PDB entry 2GJN | X-ray diffraction, 2.30 A resolution | chain A

[Chain A]
Name: hypothetical protein PA1024
Source organism: Pseudomonas aeruginosa PAO1
Notes: EC 1.13.11.32
Reference sequence: Q9I4V0 (Q9I4V0_PSEAE); residue numbers follow UniProt; this construct covers 1-328
Chain sequence (328 residues; each row starts with the number of its first residue):
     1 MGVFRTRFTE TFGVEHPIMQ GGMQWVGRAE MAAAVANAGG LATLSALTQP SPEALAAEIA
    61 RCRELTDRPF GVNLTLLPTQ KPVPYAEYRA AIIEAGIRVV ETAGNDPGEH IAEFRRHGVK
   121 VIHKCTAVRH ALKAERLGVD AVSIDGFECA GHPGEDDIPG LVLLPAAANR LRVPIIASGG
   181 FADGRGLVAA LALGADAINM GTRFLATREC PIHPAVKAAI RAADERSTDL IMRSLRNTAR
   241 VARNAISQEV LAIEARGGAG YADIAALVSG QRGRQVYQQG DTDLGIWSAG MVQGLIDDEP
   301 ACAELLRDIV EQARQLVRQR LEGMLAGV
Not modelled in the structure: 1-2, 327-328
Curated features (UniProtKB/Swiss-Prot):
  - binding site (FMN): Gly-22 to Gln-24, Thr-75, Lys-124, Ala-150, Ser-178 to Gly-180, Gly-201, Thr-202
Residues lining bound ligands:
  - FMN (flavin mononucleotide): Gly-21, Gly-22, Met-23, Gln-24, Val-26, Asn-73, Thr-75, Ala-103, Lys-124, Asp-145, Glu-148, Cys-149, Ala-150, Ser-178, Gly-179, Gly-180, Phe-181, Asn-199, Met-200, Gly-201, Thr-202, Leu-205, Tyr-277, Ser-288, Ala-289, Gly-290, Val-292
  - 2-nitropropane (NIS): Thr-75, Gly-151, His-152, Ser-288

[In short]
Bound to chain A: flavin mononucleotide and 2-nitropropane. UniProt lists 11 FMN-binding residues.
Chain A is hypothetical protein PA1024 (Pseudomonas aeruginosa PAO1); the structure, crystal structure of
2-nitropropane dioxygenase complexed with FMN and substrate, was determined by X-ray diffraction together with
2GJL from the same study.
